PDB entry 9D8V | electron microscopy, 2.90 A resolution | chains A and E of the 6 polymer chains in the assembly

Chain A (and E):
Molecule: BG505 SOSIP gp120
Organism: Human immunodeficiency virus 1
Notes: chain E of this document is another copy of the same molecule, construct and numbering; everything in this record applies to it too
UniProt: Q2N0S5 (Q2N0S5_9HIV1); the construct lacks a stretch of the UniProt sequence and is renumbered around it, so the offset changes along the chain: 33-138 = UniProt 32-137; 147-185 = UniProt 138-176; 188-306 = UniProt 187-305; 309-321 = UniProt 306-318; 2 more segments
Sequence (470 residues; each row starts with the number of its first residue; note: 13 numbers in that range are skipped by the numbering (no residue carries them; nothing is unmodelled there); a row labelled like 185A-185J holds insertion residues (185A, then the next letters in order)):
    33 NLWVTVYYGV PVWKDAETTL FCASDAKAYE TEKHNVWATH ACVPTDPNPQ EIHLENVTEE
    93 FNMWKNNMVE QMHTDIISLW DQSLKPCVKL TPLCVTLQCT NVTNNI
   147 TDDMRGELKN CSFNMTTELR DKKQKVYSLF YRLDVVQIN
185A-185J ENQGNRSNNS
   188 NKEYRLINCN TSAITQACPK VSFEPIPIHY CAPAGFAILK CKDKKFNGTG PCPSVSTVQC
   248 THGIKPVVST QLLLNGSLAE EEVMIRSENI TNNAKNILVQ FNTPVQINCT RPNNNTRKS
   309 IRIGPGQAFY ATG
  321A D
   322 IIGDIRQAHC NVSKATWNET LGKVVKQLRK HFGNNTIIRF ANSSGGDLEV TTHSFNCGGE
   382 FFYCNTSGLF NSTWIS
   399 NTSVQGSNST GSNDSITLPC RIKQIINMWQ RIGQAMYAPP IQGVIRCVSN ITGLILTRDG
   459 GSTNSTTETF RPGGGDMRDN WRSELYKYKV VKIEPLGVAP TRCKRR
Not modelled in the structure: 58-64, 185A-185J, 399-410, 461-463
Construct notes: conflict Asn332 (Thr330 in Q2N0S5), Cys501 (Ala498 in Q2N0S5)
Disulfides: Cys54-Cys74, Cys119-Cys205, Cys126-Cys196, Cys131-Cys157, Cys218-Cys247, Cys228-Cys239, Cys296-Cys331, Cys378-Cys445, Cys385-Cys418
Covalent attachments: N-acetylglucosamine (NAG) linked to Asn88, Asn133, Asn156, Asn160, Asn197, Asn234, Asn262, Asn295, Asn301, Asn332, Asn339, Asn363, Asn386, Asn392, Asn448

How chain A and chain E interact:
Contacting residue pairs - 21 pairs, chain A then chain E:
  Glu164(A) with Cys126(E); Cys196(E); Asn197(E)
  Leu165(A) with Cys126(E); Thr128(E); Ile184(E), hydrophobic; Arg192(E)
  Arg166(A) with Pro124(E), hydrogen bond (side chain-backbone); Cys126(E), hydrogen bond (backbone-backbone); Val127(E); Asn160(E), hydrogen bond (side chain-backbone); Met161(E); Thr162(E)
  Asp167(A) with Val127(E); Thr128(E), hydrogen bond
  Arg310(A) with Asn197(E)
  Pro313(A) with Cys126(E), hydrophobic; Cys196(E); Ser199(E); Ala200(E)
  Gly314(A) with Thr198(E)
Interface residues without a listed pair, chain A (8 interface residues in all): Lys168
Interface residues without a listed pair, chain E (15 interface residues in all): Lys169

Summary:
The interface between chain A and chain E involves 8 residues on one side and 15 on the other, with 4 hydrogen
bonds. Among the polar pairs are Arg166(A)-Pro124(E), Arg166(A)-Asn160(E) and Asp167(A)-Thr128(E).
Chain A and chain E are both BG505 SOSIP gp120 (Human immunodeficiency virus 1); the structure, Cryo-EM
structure of the BG505 SOSIPv2, was determined by electron microscopy (same publication as 8UKI, 8ULR, 8ULS,
8ULT and 8ULU).
